Entry 5VOJ (X-ray diffraction, 1.80 A resolution); this record covers chain A.

== Chain A ==
Name: NS4A cofactor -- NS3 protein chimera
Source organism: Hepatitis C virus subtype 1a
UniProtKB: A8DG50 (A8DG50_9HEPC); the construct has insertions or renumbered stretches relative to UniProt, so the offset changes along the chain: 990-1000 = UniProt 1678-1688; 1003-1182 = UniProt 1029-1208
Chain sequence (203 residues; numbered 980 to 1182; the number before each row is that of its first residue):
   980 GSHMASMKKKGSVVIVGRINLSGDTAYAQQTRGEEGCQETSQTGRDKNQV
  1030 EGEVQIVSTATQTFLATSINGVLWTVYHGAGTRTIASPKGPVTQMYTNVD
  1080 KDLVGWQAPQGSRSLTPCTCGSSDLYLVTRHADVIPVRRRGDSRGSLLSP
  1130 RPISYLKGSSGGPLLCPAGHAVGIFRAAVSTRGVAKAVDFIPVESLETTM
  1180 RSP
Disordered / not traced: 980-982, 1181-1182
Sequence notes: expression tag (980-989); engineered mutation Ser-991 (Cys1679 in A8DG50), Ile-998 (Val1686 in A8DG50), Asn-999 (Ile1687 in A8DG50), Asp-1003 (Ile1029 in A8DG50), Glu-1013 (Leu1039 in A8DG50), Glu-1014 (Leu1040 in A8DG50), Gln-1017 (Ile1043 in A8DG50), Glu-1018 (Ile1044 in A8DG50), Gln-1021 (Leu1047 in A8DG50), Thr-1040 (Ala1066 in A8DG50), Ser-1047 (Cys1073 in A8DG50), Leu-1052 (Cys1078 in A8DG50), Thr-1072 (Ile1098 in A8DG50), Gln-1086 (Pro1112 in A8DG50), Ser-1159 (Cys1185 in A8DG50); linker (1001-1002)
Bound ions: Zn2+: Cys-1097, Cys-1099, Cys-1145, His-1149
Residues lining bound ligands: 9H4 (tert-butyl [(2R,6S,12Z,13aS,14aR,16aS)-2-[(7-methoxy-3-methylquinoxalin-2-yl)oxy]-14a-{[(1-methylcyclopropyl)sulfonyl]carbamoyl}-5,16-dioxo-1,2,3,5,6,7,8,9,10,11,13a,14,14a,15,16,16a-hexadecahydrocyclopropa[e]pyrrolo[1,2-a][1,4]diazacyclopentadecin-6-yl]carbamate): Gln-1041, Thr-1042, Phe-1043, Tyr-1056, His-1057, Gly-1058, Val-1078, Asp-1081, Arg-1123, Ile-1132, Leu-1135, Lys-1136, Gly-1137, Ser-1138, Ser-1139, Phe-1154, Arg-1155, Ala-1156, Ala-1157, Val-1158, Asp-1168

== Overview ==
Ligands of chain A: compound 9H4. The Zn2+ site is built by Cys-1097, Cys-1099, Cys-1145 and His-1149.
Chain A is NS4A cofactor -- NS3 protein chimera (Hepatitis C virus subtype 1a); the structure, Crystal
structure of HCV NS3/4A protease in complex with JZ01-15, an analogue of 5172-mcP1P3, was determined by X-ray
diffraction together with 5VP9 from the same study.
